PDB entry 6ZKX | X-ray diffraction, 2.17 A resolution | chains A and D of the 5 polymer chains in the assembly

== Chain A ==
Molecule: HLA class I histocompatibility antigen, alpha chain E
Organism: Homo sapiens
UniProtKB: P13747 (HLAE_HUMAN); residues 1-276 here correspond to UniProt positions 22-297 (UniProt number = residue number + 21)
Sequence (277 residues; each row starts with the number of its first residue; numbering starts at 0):
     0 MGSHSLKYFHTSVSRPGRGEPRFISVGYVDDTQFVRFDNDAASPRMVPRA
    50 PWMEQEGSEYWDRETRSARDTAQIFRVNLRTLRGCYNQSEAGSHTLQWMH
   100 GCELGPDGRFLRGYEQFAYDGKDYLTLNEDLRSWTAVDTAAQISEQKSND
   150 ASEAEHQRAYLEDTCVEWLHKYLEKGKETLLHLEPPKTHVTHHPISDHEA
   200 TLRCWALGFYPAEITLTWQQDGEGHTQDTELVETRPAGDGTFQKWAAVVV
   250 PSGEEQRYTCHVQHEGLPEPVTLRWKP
Unresolved in the structure: 0-1, 41
Disulfide bonds: C101-C164, C203-C259
Sequence notes: initiating methionine (0); engineered mutation C84 (Tyr105 in P13747)
UniProt features mapped onto this chain:
  - region: K275, P276 (Connecting peptide)
  - binding site (a peptide antigen): Y7, E63, S66, N77, S143, K146, Q156, Y159, Y171
  - glycosylation: N86 (N-linked (GlcNAc...) asparagine)
Reported in the primary citation:
  - conformationally variable residues (helix shift, side-chain flip): A140 to A150
  - mutagenesis - F116C, S147C: increased stability
  - mutagenesis - S147C: unchanged binding to HLA-E-inhA- and HLA-E-UL40-specific TCRs
  - mutagenesis - S147C: abolished binding to HLA-E-Gag6V-specific TCRs
  - mutagenesis - F116C: unchanged binding to HLA-E-inhA and HLA-E-UL40 TCRs
  - mutagenesis - F116C: unchanged binding to HLA-E-Gag6V TCRs

== Chain D ==
Molecule: T-cell receptor alpha chain
Organism: Homo sapiens
Sequence (199 residues; row label = number of the first residue in the row; note: 16 numbers in that range are skipped by the numbering (no residue carries them; nothing is unmodelled there); numbering starts at 0):
     0 MAQEVTQIPAALSVPEGENLVLNCSFTDSA
    36 IYNLQWFRQDPGKGLTSLLLIQSS
    63 QREQTS
    74 GRLNASLDKSSGRSTLYIAASQPGDSATYLCAVTNQA
   113 GTALIFGKGTTLSVSSNIQNPDPAVYQLRDSKSSDKSVCLFTDFDSQTNV
   163 SQSKDSDVYITDKCVLDMRSMDFKSNSAVAWSNKSDFACANAFNNSIIPE
   213 DT
Unresolved in the structure: 0, 207-214
Disulfide bonds: C23-C104, C151-C201

== Interface between chain A and chain D ==
Residue-residue contacts (11; chain A residue first):
  R62(A) - A1(D)
  R62(A) - Q109(D)  hydrogen bond
  D69(A) - A110(D)
  I73(A) - T114(D)
  S151(A) - Y37(D)
  S151(A) - S58(D)  hydrogen bond
  E152(A) - Y37(D)  hydrogen bond
  E154(A) - K82(D)  salt bridge
  H155(A) - A29(D)
  H155(A) - I36(D)  hydrogen bond (side chain-backbone)
  H155(A) - Y37(D)
Also at the interface, not in a pair above, chain A (9 interface residues in all): S147, N148
Also at the interface, not in a pair above, chain D (10 interface residues in all): Q57

== In short ==
9 residues of chain A and 10 residues of chain D are in contact; the contacts include 4 hydrogen bonds and 1
salt bridge. Polar pairs include E154(A)-K82(D), R62(A)-Q109(D) and S151(A)-S58(D). UniProt lists 9 peptide
antigen-binding residues on chain A. The paper reports that F116C and S147C of chain A increase stability;
conformational variability at A140(A).
Chain A is HLA class I histocompatibility antigen, alpha chain E and chain D is T-cell receptor alpha chain,
both from Homo sapiens; the structure, Crystal structure of InhA:01 TCR in complex with HLA-E (Y84C) bound to
InhA (53-61 GCG), was determined by X-ray diffraction, deposited together with 6ZKW, 6ZKY, 6ZKZ, 7NDQ, 7NDT
and 7NDU.
